PDB entry 5EWN | X-ray diffraction, 2.60 A resolution | chain A

== Chain A ==
Protein: Structural protein
From: Human astrovirus-1
UniProtKB: Q82452 (Q82452_HASV1); residues 80-429 here = UniProt positions 80-429
Chain sequence (375 residues; each row starts with the number of its first residue):
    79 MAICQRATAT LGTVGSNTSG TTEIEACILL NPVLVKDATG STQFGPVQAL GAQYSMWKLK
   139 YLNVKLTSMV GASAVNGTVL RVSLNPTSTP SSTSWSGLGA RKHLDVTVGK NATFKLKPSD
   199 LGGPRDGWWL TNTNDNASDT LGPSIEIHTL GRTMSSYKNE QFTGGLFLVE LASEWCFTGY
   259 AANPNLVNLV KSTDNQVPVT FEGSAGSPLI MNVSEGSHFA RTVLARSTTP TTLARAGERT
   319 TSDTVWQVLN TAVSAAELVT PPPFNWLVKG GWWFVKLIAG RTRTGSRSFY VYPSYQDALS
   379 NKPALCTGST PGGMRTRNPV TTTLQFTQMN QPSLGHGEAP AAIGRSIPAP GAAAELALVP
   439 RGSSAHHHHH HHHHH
Not modelled in the structure: 79, 312-313, 389-396, 411-453
Differences from the reference sequence: expression tag (79, 430-453)
Disulfides: Cys82-Cys254

== Summary ==
Chain A is Structural protein (Human astrovirus-1); the structure, Crystal structure of the human astrovirus 1
capsid protein core domain at 2.6 A resolution, was determined by X-ray diffraction, deposited together with
5EWO.
